4XRM - chains L and A of the 4 polymer chains in the assembly; structure by X-ray diffraction, 1.60 A resolution.

Chain L:
Molecule: 17-nt DNA strand
Sequence (17 nucleotides; each row starts with the number of its first residue):
    21 TCTTGACAGC TGTCAGC

Chain A:
Name: Homeobox protein Meis2
Organism: Homo sapiens
Reference sequence: O14770 (MEIS2_HUMAN), isoform O14770-4; residues 277-338 here correspond to UniProt positions 281-342 (UniProt number = residue number + 4)
Sequence (64 residues; row label = number of the first residue in the row):
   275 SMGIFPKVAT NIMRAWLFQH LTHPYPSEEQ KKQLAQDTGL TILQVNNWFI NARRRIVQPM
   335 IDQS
Not modelled in the structure: 275-277, 337-338
Construct notes: expression tag (275-276)
Swiss-Prot annotation at these positions:
  - region: Leu-295 to Arg-329 (Interaction with DNA)

Chain L / chain A interface:
Pairs across the interface - 12 pairs, chain L then chain A:
  DT24(L) / Arg-329(A)  sugar contact
  DG25(L) / Phe-279(A)  sugar contact
  DG25(L) / Trp-322(A)  phosphate contact
  DG25(L) / Asn-325(A)  base contact
  DG25(L) / Arg-329(A)  hydrogen bond to the base
  DA26(L) / Phe-279(A)  phosphate contact
  DA26(L) / Gln-318(A)  hydrogen bond to the phosphate
  DA26(L) / Asn-325(A)  hydrogen bond to the base
  DA26(L) / Arg-328(A)  base contact
  DA26(L) / Arg-329(A)  base contact
  DC27(L) / Leu-317(A)  phosphate contact
  DC27(L) / Asn-321(A)  base contact
Interface residues without a listed pair, chain A (11 interface residues in all): Ile-278, Thr-284, Arg-288

In short:
4 residues of chain L and 11 residues of chain A are in contact, with 3 hydrogen bonds. Polar contacts include
DG25(L)/Arg-329(A), DA26(L)/Asn-325(A) and DA26(L)/Gln-318(A).
Here chain L is a 17-nt DNA strand and chain A is Homeobox protein Meis2 (Homo sapiens). Entry 4XRM (homodimer
of TALE type homeobox transcription factor MEIS1 complexes with specific DNA) was determined by X-ray
diffraction together with 5BNG from the same study.
